4DV6 - chains A and D of the 21 polymer chains in the assembly; structure by X-ray diffraction, 3.30 A resolution.

# Chain A
Molecule: 16S rRNA
Organism: Thermus thermophilus
Sequence (1522 nucleotides; each row starts with the number of its first residue; note: 42 numbers in that range are skipped by the numbering (no residue carries them; nothing is unmodelled there); a row labelled like 190A-190L holds insertion residues (190A, then the next letters in order); numbering starts at 0):
     0 UUUGUUGGAG AGUUUGAUCC UGGCUCAGGG UGAACGCUGG CGGCGUGCCU AAGACAUGCA
    60 AGUCGUGCGG G
    73 CCGCGGGGUU UU
    88 ACUCCG
    95 UGGUC
   101 AGCGGCGGAC GGGUGAGUAA CGCGUGGGU
  129A G
   130 ACCUACCCGG AAGAGGGGGA CAACCCGGGG AAACUCGGGC UAAUCCCCCA UGUGGACCCG
   190 C
190A-190L CCCUUGGGGUGU
   191 GUCCAAAGGG CUUU
   216 GCCCGCUUCC GGAUGGGCCC GCGUCCCAUC AGCUAGUUGG UGGGGUAAUG GCCCACCAAG
   276 GCGACGACGG GUAGCCGGUC UGAGAGGAUG GCCGGCCACA GGGGCACUGA GACACGGGCC
   336 CCACUCCUAC GGGAGGCAGC AGUUAGGAAU CUUCCGCAAU GGGCGCAAGC CUGACGGAGC
   396 GACGCCGCUU GGAGGAAGAA GCCCUUCGGG GUGUAAACUC CUGAA
   442 CCCGGGACGA AACCCCCGAC GA
   474 GGGGACUGAC GGUACCGGG
   494 GUAAUAGCGC CGGCCAACUC CGUGCCAGCA GCCGCGGUAA UACGGAGGGC GCGAGCGUUA
   554 CCCGGAUUCA CUGGGCGUAA AGGGCGUGUA GGCGGCCUGG GGCGUCCCAU GUGAAAGACC
   614 ACGGCUCAAC CGUGGGGGAG CGUGGGAUAC GCUCAGGCUA GACGGUGGGA GAGGGUGGUG
   674 GAAUUCCCGG AGUAGCGGUG AAAUGCGCAG AUACCGGGAG GAACGCCGAU GGCGAAGGCA
   734 GCCACCUGGU CCACCCGUGA CGCUGAGGCG CGAAAGCGUG GGGAGCAAAC CGGAUUAGAU
   794 ACCCGGGUAG UCCACGCCCU AAACGAUGCG CGCUAGGUCU CUGGGUCU
   848 CCUGGGGGCC GAAGCUAACG CGUUAAGCGC GCCGCCUGGG GAGUACGGCC GCAAGGCUGA
   908 AACUCAAGGG AAUUGACGGG GGCCCGCACA AGCGGUGGAG CAUGUGGUUU AAUUCGAAGX
   968 AACGCGAAGA ACCUUACCAG GCCUUGACAU GCUAGG
 1003A G
  1004 AACCCGGGUG AAAGCCUGGG GUGCCCC
1030A-1030D GCGA
  1031 GGGGAGCCCU AGCACAGGUG CUGCAUGGCC GUCGUCAGCU CGUGCCGUGA GGUGUUGGGU
  1091 UAAGUCCCGC AACGAGCGCA ACCCCCGCCG UUAGUUGCCA GCGGUUCGGC CGGGCACUCU
  1151 AACGGGACUG CCCGCGAAA
  1171 GCGGGAGGAA GGAGGGGACG ACGUCUGGUC AGCAUGGCCC UUACGGCCUG GGCGACACAC
  1231 GUGCUACAAU GCCCACUACA AAGCGAUGCC ACCCGGCAAC GGGGAGCUAA UCGCAAAAAG
  1291 GUGGGCCCAG UUCGGAUUGG GGUCUGCAAC CCGACCCCAU GAAGCCGGAA UCGCUAGUAA
  1351 UCGCGGAUCA G
 1361A C
  1362 CAUGCCGCGG UGAAUACGUU CCCGGGCCUU GUACACACXG CCXGUXACGC CAUGGGAGCG
  1422 GGCUCUACCC GAAGUCGCCG GG
  1446 AGCCUACGGG
  1459 CAGGCGCCGA GGGUAGGGCC CGUGACUGGG GCGAAGUCGU AACAAGGUAG CUGUACCGGA
  1519 AGGUGCGGCU GGAUCCACUC CUUUCU
Disordered / not traced: 0-4, 1534-1538
Differences from the reference sequence: engineered mutation G915 (A1538 in M26923.1); conflict C1534 (A2157 in M26923.1), A1535 (C2158 in M26923.1)
Modified positions: PSU (pseudouridine-5'-monophosphate) at position 516, 7MG (7N-methyl-8-hydroguanosine-5'-monophosphate) at position 527, M2G (N2-dimethylguanosine-5'-monophosphate) at position 966, 5MC (5-methylcytidine-5'-monophosphate) at position 967, 2MG (2N-methylguanosine-5'-monophosphate) at position 1207, 5MC (5-methylcytidine-5'-monophosphate) at position 1400, 4OC (4n,o2'-methylcytidine-5'-monophosphate) at position 1402, 5MC (5-methylcytidine-5'-monophosphate) at position 1404, 5MC (5-methylcytidine-5'-monophosphate) at position 1407, UR3 (3-methyluridine-5'-monophoshate) at position 1498, MA6 (6N-dimethyladenosine-5'-monophoshate) at position 1518, MA6 (6N-dimethyladenosine-5'-monophoshate) at position 1519, PSU (pseudouridine-5'-monophosphate) at position 1540, PSU (pseudouridine-5'-monophosphate) at position 1541
Ion coordination: Mg2+ site 1 near U5 (its only coordinating residue here); Mg2+ site 2 near U12 (its only coordinating residue here); Mg2+ site 3: U13, U14; Mg2+ site 4 near G22 (its only coordinating residue here); Mg2+ site 5: C58, U387; Mg2+ site 6: A59, U387; Mg2+ site 7: G61, G105; Mg2+ site 8: G70, U98; Mg2+ site 9 near U98 (its only coordinating residue here); Mg2+ site 10 near G107 (its only coordinating residue here); Mg2+ site 11 near G111 (its only coordinating residue here); Mg2+ site 12: G117, G289; 105 more Mg2+ sites not listed

# Chain D
Molecule: ribosomal protein S4
Organism: Thermus thermophilus
UniProtKB: P80373 (RS4_THET8); residue numbers follow UniProt; this construct covers 1-209
Chain sequence (209 residues; each row starts with the number of its first residue):
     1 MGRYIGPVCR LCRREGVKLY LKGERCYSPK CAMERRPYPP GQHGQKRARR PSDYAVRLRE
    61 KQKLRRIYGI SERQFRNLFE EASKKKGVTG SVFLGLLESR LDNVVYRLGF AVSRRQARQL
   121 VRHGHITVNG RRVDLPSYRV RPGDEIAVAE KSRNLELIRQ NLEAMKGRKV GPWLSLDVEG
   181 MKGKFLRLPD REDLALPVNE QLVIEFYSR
Disordered / not traced: 1
UniProt features mapped onto this chain:
  - binding site (Zn(2+)): Cys9, Cys12, Cys26, Cys31
Ion coordination: Zn2+: Cys9, Cys12, Cys26, Cys31; Mg2+: Ala82, Gly87

# How chain A and chain D interact
Contacting residue pairs - 111 pairs, chain A then chain D:
  A8(A) with Glu205(D), hydrogen bond to the base; Ser208(D), hydrogen bond to the base; Arg209(D), base contact
  A26(A) with Arg209(D), hydrogen bond to the base
  G27(A) with Arg209(D), sugar contact
  C400(A) with Arg73(D), salt bridge to the phosphate
  C401(A) with Arg73(D), salt bridge to the phosphate; Asn77(D), hydrogen bond to the phosphate
  G402(A) with Gln74(D), hydrogen bond to the phosphate; Leu135(D), sugar contact; Ser137(D), phosphate contact
  C403(A) with Arg3(D), salt bridge to the phosphate; Gln74(D), hydrogen bond to the phosphate; Arg122(D), hydrogen bond to the sugar; Pro136(D), phosphate contact; Ser137(D), hydrogen bond to the phosphate
  U404(A) with Gly2(D), hydrogen bond to the base; Arg118(D), salt bridge to the phosphate; Arg122(D), phosphate contact
  U405(A) with Gly2(D), hydrogen bond to the base
  G406(A) with Ile5(D), sugar contact; Gln119(D), hydrogen bond to the base
  G407(A) with Arg115(D), salt bridge to the phosphate; Gln116(D), hydrogen bond to the sugar; Gln119(D), hydrogen bond to the sugar
  A408(A) with Leu21(D), phosphate contact; Lys22(D), phosphate contact; Ser113(D), hydrogen bond to the phosphate; Arg115(D), phosphate contact; Gln116(D), hydrogen bond to the sugar
  G409(A) with Lys22(D), phosphate contact; Glu24(D), phosphate contact; Arg25(D), phosphate contact
  G410(A) with Lys22(D), base contact; Arg25(D), salt bridge to the phosphate; Lys30(D), salt bridge to the phosphate
  A411(A) with Arg25(D), salt bridge to the phosphate; Lys30(D), salt bridge to the phosphate
  A412(A) with Arg35(D), hydrogen bond to the base
  G413(A) with Arg36(D), hydrogen bond to the base
  C418(A) with Gln42(D), hydrogen bond to the sugar
  G425(A) with Gln45(D), hydrogen bond to the phosphate
  G426(A) with Arg36(D), salt bridge to the phosphate; Tyr38(D), hydrogen bond to the phosphate; Gly41(D), hydrogen bond to the phosphate; Gln42(D), hydrogen bond to the sugar; Gln45(D), hydrogen bond to the phosphate
  U427(A) with Arg10(D), phosphate contact; Arg13(D), salt bridge to the phosphate; Arg36(D), salt bridge to the phosphate; Pro40(D), phosphate contact; Gly41(D), hydrogen bond to the phosphate
  G428(A) with Pro7(D), phosphate contact; Arg10(D), salt bridge to the phosphate; Arg36(D), hydrogen bond to the sugar
  U429(A) with Arg13(D), salt bridge to the phosphate; Lys22(D), hydrogen bond to the phosphate; Arg25(D), sugar contact; Ala32(D), phosphate contact; Arg36(D), salt bridge to the phosphate
  A430(A) with Pro7(D), phosphate contact; Val8(D), hydrogen bond to the phosphate; Cys9(D), hydrogen bond to the phosphate; Lys22(D), salt bridge to the phosphate
  C435(A) with Glu156(D), sugar contact
  U437(A) with Gln119(D), sugar contact; His123(D), hydrogen bond to the sugar; His125(D), hydrogen bond to the phosphate; Leu155(D), phosphate contact
  G438(A) with His123(D), sugar contact; His125(D), salt bridge to the phosphate
  G490(A) with Arg132(D), salt bridge to the phosphate
  A496(A) with His123(D), base contact
  A499(A) with Gly2(D), base contact
  C508(A) with Arg209(D), salt bridge to the phosphate
  A509(A) with Ser52(D), hydrogen bond to the phosphate; Tyr54(D), sugar contact; Ala55(D), sugar contact
  C511(A) with His43(D), hydrogen bond to the base
  U512(A) with Gln42(D), sugar contact; His43(D), sugar contact; Lys46(D), salt bridge to the phosphate
  G540(A) with Gln42(D), base contact
  G541(A) with Gly41(D), sugar contact; Gln42(D), hydrogen bond to the sugar
  G542(A) with Arg10(D), salt bridge to the phosphate; Arg14(D), hydrogen bond to the phosphate; Pro40(D), sugar contact; Gly41(D), sugar contact
  C543(A) with Arg10(D), salt bridge to the phosphate; Arg14(D), salt bridge to the phosphate; Arg59(D), phosphate contact
  G544(A) with Arg59(D), salt bridge to the phosphate; Gln62(D), hydrogen bond to the phosphate; Arg66(D), salt bridge to the phosphate
  C545(A) with Lys61(D), salt bridge to the phosphate; Gln62(D), hydrogen bond to the phosphate; Arg65(D), salt bridge to the phosphate; Glu72(D), sugar contact
  G546(A) with Tyr4(D), base contact; Ser71(D), phosphate contact; Glu72(D), hydrogen bond to the phosphate; Arg73(D), hydrogen bond to the phosphate
  A547(A) with Gly2(D), hydrogen bond to the phosphate
  U619(A) with Arg132(D), base contact; Val133(D), base contact; Asp134(D), hydrogen bond to the base; Leu135(D), base contact
  C620(A) with Leu135(D), base contact; Ser137(D), base contact; Tyr138(D), sugar contact
Interface residues without a listed pair, chain A (52 interface residues in all): G28, C419, C436, A439, C489, C612, C613, A614
Interface residues without a listed pair, chain D (65 interface residues in all): Gly23, Leu58, Arg76, Lys84, Lys85, Val112, Leu157

# Overview
52 residues of chain A face 65 of chain D across their interface, with 40 hydrogen bonds and 27 salt bridges.
Among the polar pairs are A8(A)-Glu205(D), A8(A)-Ser208(D) and A26(A)-Arg209(D). U13(A) and U14(A) coordinate
Mg2+ site 3. From UniProt: 4 Zn2+-binding residues on chain D.
Here chain A is 16S rRNA and chain D is ribosomal protein S4, both from Thermus thermophilus. Entry 4DV6
(Crystal structure of the Thermus thermophilus 30S ribosomal subunit with a 16S rRNA mutation, A915G) was
determined by X-ray diffraction.
